PDB entry 4PM3 | X-ray diffraction, 1.80 A resolution | chain A

== Chain A ==
Molecule: AM32
Organism: Enterococcus faecalis
Notes: fragment: TraN
Reference sequence: Q7BVV5 (Q7BVV5_ENTFL); residues 1-122 here = UniProt positions 1-122
Sequence (149 residues; each row starts with the number of its first residue; numbers below 1 keep their minus sign (Met-26 is residue -26)):
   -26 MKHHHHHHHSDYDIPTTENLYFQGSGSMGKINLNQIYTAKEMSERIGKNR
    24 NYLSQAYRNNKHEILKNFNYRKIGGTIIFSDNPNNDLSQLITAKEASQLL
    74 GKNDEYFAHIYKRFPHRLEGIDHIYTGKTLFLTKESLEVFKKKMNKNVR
Not modelled in the structure: -26 to 3, 116-122
Sequence notes: initiating methionine (-26); expression tag (-25 to 0)
Metal / ion sites: platinum (II) ion: His82, Arg86

== Overview ==
His82 and Arg86 coordinate a platinum (II) ion ion.
Chain A is AM32 (Enterococcus faecalis); the structure, Structure of the double-stranded DNA binding type IV
secretion protein TraN from Enterococcus, was determined by X-ray diffraction (same publication as 4P0Y).
